PDB entry 2O94 | X-ray diffraction, 3.00 A resolution | chains A and C of the 4 polymer chains in the assembly

[Chain A (and C)]
Protein: Histone deacetylase 4
Organism: Homo sapiens
Notes: fragment: N-terminal glutamine-rich domain, residues 62-129; chain C of this document is another copy of the same molecule, construct and numbering; everything in this record applies to it too
Reference sequence: P56524 (HDAC4_HUMAN); numbering as in UniProt (aligned over 62-153)
Chain sequence (112 residues; each row starts with the number of its first residue):
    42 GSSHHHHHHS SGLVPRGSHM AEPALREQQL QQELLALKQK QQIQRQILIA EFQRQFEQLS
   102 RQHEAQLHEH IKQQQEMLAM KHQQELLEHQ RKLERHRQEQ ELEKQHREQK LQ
Unresolved in the structure: 42-61, 130-153
Sequence notes: cloning artifact (42-44, 51-61); expression tag (45-50); engineered mutation Phe97 (His in P56524)
What the authors report for this chain:
  - mutagenesis - F93D: unchanged stability
  - mutagenesis - F93D: decreased signaling

[Interface between chain A and chain C]
Residue-residue contacts - 33 pairs, chain A then chain C:
  Glu68(A) - Met118(C)
  Glu68(A) - Lys122(C)  salt bridge
  Leu71(A) - Gln114(C)
  Leu71(A) - Gln115(C)
  Leu75(A) - His111(C)
  Leu78(A) - Leu108(C)  hydrophobic
  Lys81(A) - Gln107(C)
  Gln82(A) - His104(C)
  Gln82(A) - Gln107(C)
  Gln82(A) - Leu108(C)
  Gln85(A) - Leu100(C)
  Gln85(A) - His104(C)
  Arg86(A) - His104(C)
  Leu89(A) - Gln96(C)
  Leu89(A) - Phe97(C)  hydrophobic
  Glu92(A) - Gln96(C)  hydrogen bond
  Phe93(A) - Ile90(C)  hydrophobic
  Phe93(A) - Phe93(C)  hydrophobic
  Gln96(A) - Leu89(C)
  Gln96(A) - Glu92(C)  hydrogen bond
  Phe97(A) - Leu89(C)  hydrophobic
  Leu100(A) - Gln85(C)
  His104(A) - Gln82(C)
  His104(A) - Gln85(C)  hydrogen bond
  His104(A) - Arg86(C)  hydrogen bond
  Gln107(A) - Gln82(C)
  Leu108(A) - Gln82(C)
  His111(A) - Leu75(C)
  Gln115(A) - Leu71(C)
  Met118(A) - Glu68(C)
  Met118(A) - Leu71(C)  hydrophobic
  Leu119(A) - Glu68(C)
  Lys122(A) - Glu68(C)  salt bridge
Other interface residues (no listed pair), chain A (26 interface residues in all): Pro64, Arg67, Ile90, Gln114
Other interface residues (no listed pair), chain C (25 interface residues in all): Pro64, Leu78, Lys81, Glu105

[Overview]
Chain A and chain C form an interface of 26 and 25 residues respectively, with 4 hydrogen bonds and 2 salt
bridges. Polar contacts include Glu68(A)-Lys122(C), Glu92(A)-Gln96(C) and His104(A)-Gln85(C). From the paper:
F93D of chain A reduces signaling; F93D of chain A leaves stability unchanged.
Chain A and chain C are both Histone deacetylase 4 (Homo sapiens); the structure, The 97H/F mutant Structure
of a glutamine-rich domain from histone deacetylase 4, was determined by X-ray diffraction together with 2H8N
from the same study.
